2XOK - chains G and I of the 19 polymer chains in the assembly; structure by X-ray diffraction, 3.01 A resolution.

== Chain G ==
Name: ATP synthase subunit gamma, mitochondrial
Source organism: Saccharomyces cerevisiae
Reference sequence: P38077 (ATPG_YEAST); residues -32 to 278 here correspond to UniProt positions 1-311 (UniProt number = residue number + 33)
Sequence (311 residues; row label = number of the first residue in the row; numbers below 1 keep their minus sign (Met-32 is residue -32)):
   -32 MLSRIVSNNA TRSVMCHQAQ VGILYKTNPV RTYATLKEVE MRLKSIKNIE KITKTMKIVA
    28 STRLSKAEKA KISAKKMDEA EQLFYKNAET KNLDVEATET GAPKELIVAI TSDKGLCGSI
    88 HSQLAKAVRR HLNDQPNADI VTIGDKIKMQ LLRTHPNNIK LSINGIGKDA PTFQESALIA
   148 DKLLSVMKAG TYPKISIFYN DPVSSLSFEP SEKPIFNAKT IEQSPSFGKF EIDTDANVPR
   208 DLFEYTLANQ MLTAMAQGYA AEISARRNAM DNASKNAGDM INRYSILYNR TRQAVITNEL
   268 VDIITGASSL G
Not modelled in the structure: -32 to 0, 60-70, 278

== Chain I ==
Name: ATP synthase catalytic sector F1 epsilon subunit
Source organism: Saccharomyces cerevisiae
Reference sequence: Q2XN67 (Q2XN67_YEAST); residues 1-61 here correspond to UniProt positions 2-62 (UniProt number = residue number + 1)
Sequence (61 residues; each row starts with the number of its first residue):
     1 SAWRKAGMSY AAYLNVAAQA IRSSLKTELQ TASVTNRSQT DAFYTQYKNG TAASEPTPMT
    61 K
Not modelled in the structure: 1-7, 25-26, 50-52

== Chain G / chain I interface ==
Residue-residue contacts - 37 pairs, chain G then chain I:
  Lys115(G) with Tyr47(I), hydrogen bond
  Pro123(G) with Ala53(I)
  Asn124(G) with Asn49(I), hydrogen bond (side chain-backbone); Ala53(I)
  Lys127(G) with Gln46(I); Tyr47(I), hydrogen bond (backbone-backbone)
  Leu128(G) with Thr45(I); Gln46(I)
  Ser129(G) with Tyr44(I); Thr45(I), hydrogen bond (backbone-backbone); Tyr47(I)
  Ile130(G) with Phe43(I); Tyr44(I), hydrophobic
  Asn131(G) with Ala42(I); Phe43(I), hydrogen bond (backbone-backbone)
  Gly132(G) with Asp41(I); Ala42(I)
  Thr139(G) with Arg37(I)
  Phe140(G) with Ala11(I)
  Gln141(G) with Asn15(I); Gln19(I), hydrogen bond; Arg37(I); Ser38(I), hydrogen bond (side chain-backbone); Gln39(I); Thr40(I), hydrogen bond (side chain-backbone)
  Glu142(G) with Thr40(I)
  Ala144(G) with Ala11(I); Ala12(I), hydrophobic
  Leu145(G) with Lys61(I)
  Lys149(G) with Tyr44(I)
  Val153(G) with Gln46(I)
  Asp208(G) with Tyr10(I)
  Glu211(G) with Ser9(I); Tyr10(I); Ala11(I)
  Tyr212(G) with Tyr10(I), hydrophobic; Leu14(I), hydrophobic
Also at the interface, not in a pair above, chain G (25 interface residues in all): Ile126, Ile133, Ala147, Leu151, Ala215

== Overview ==
The interface between chain G and chain I involves 25 residues on one side and 21 on the other; the contacts
include 8 hydrogen bonds. Polar contacts include Lys115(G)-Tyr47(I), Asn124(G)-Asn49(I) and
Gln141(G)-Gln19(I).
Here chain G is ATP synthase subunit gamma, mitochondrial and chain I is ATP synthase catalytic sector F1
epsilon subunit, both from Saccharomyces cerevisiae. Entry 2XOK (Refined structure of yeast F1c10 ATPase
complex to 3 A resolution) was determined by X-ray diffraction, deposited together with 1QO1.
